Entry 1CEA (X-ray diffraction, 2.06 A resolution); this record covers chain B.

Chain B:
Name: Plasminogen
From: Homo sapiens
Notes: EC 3.4.21.7; fragment: kringle 1
UniProtKB: P00747 (PLMN_HUMAN); residues 1-85 here correspond to UniProt positions 103-187 (UniProt number = residue number + 102)
Amino-acid sequence (88 residues; numbered -1 to 85 plus 1 insertion-coded residue; the number before each row is that of its first residue; numbers below 1 keep their minus sign (Leu-1 is residue -1)):
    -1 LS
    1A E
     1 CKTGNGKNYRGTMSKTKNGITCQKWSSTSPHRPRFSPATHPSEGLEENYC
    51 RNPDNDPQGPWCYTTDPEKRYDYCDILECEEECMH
Unresolved in the structure: -1 to 0, 80-85
Cystine bridges: Cys1-Cys79, Cys22-Cys62, Cys50-Cys74
Ligand contacts: 6-aminohexanoic acid (ACA): Arg34, Phe35, Asp54, Asp56, Trp61, Tyr63, Arg70, Tyr71, Tyr73
Curated features (UniProtKB/Swiss-Prot):
  - binding site (L-lysine): Arg34, Asp56, Arg70
  - site (Interacts with fibrin): Arg32, Arg34

Overview:
Bound to chain B: 6-aminohexanoic acid. Curated annotation (UniProt) lists 3 L-lysine-binding residues.
Chain B is Plasminogen (Homo sapiens); the structure, The structure of the non-covalent complex of recombinant
kringle 1 domain of human plasminogen with eaca ..., was determined by X-ray diffraction, deposited together
with 1CEB.
